Entry 9D4U (electron microscopy, 3.55 A resolution); this record covers chains A and B of the 11 polymer chains in the assembly.

== Chain A ==
Name: Proteasome subunit alpha type-1
Source organism: Saccharomyces cerevisiae
UniProt: P21243 (PSA1_YEAST); residues 1-252 here = UniProt positions 1-252
Chain sequence (252 residues; numbered 1 to 252; the number before each row is that of its first residue):
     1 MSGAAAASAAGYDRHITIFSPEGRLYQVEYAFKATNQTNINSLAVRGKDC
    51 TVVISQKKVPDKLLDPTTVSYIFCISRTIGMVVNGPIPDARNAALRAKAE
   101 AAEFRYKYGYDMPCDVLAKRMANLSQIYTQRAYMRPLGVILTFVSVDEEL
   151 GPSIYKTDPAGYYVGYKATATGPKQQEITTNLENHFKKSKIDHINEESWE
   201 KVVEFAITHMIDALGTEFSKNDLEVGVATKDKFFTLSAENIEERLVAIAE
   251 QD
Not modelled in the structure: 1-10

== Chain B ==
Name: Proteasome subunit alpha type-2
Source organism: Saccharomyces cerevisiae
UniProt: P23639 (PSA2_YEAST); residues 1-250 here = UniProt positions 1-250
Chain sequence (250 residues; numbered 1 to 250; the number before each row is that of its first residue):
     1 MTDRYSFSLTTFSPSGKLGQIDYALTAVKQGVTSLGIKATNGVVIATEKK
    51 SSSPLAMSETLSKVSLLTPDIGAVYSGMGPDYRVLVDKSRKVAHTSYKRI
   101 YGEYPPTKLLVSEVAKIMQEATQSGGVRPFGVSLLIAGHDEFNGFSLYQV
   151 DPSGSYFPWKATAIGKGSVAAKTFLEKRWNDELELEDAIHIALLTLKESV
   201 EGEFNGDTIELAIIGDENPDLLGYTGIPTDKGPRFRKLTSQEINDRLEAL
Not modelled in the structure: 1-7

== Interface between chain A and chain B ==
Contacting residue pairs (52):
  Thr17(A) - Arg128(B)
  Ile18(A) - Gln20(B)
  Phe19(A) - Gln20(B)  hydrogen bond (backbone-side chain)
  Phe19(A) - Tyr23(B)
  Phe19(A) - Ala24(B)  hydrophobic
  Phe19(A) - Met78(B)  hydrophobic
  Phe19(A) - Arg128(B)
  Phe19(A) - Pro129(B)
  Ser20(A) - Tyr23(B)
  Pro21(A) - Tyr23(B)
  Glu22(A) - Gln30(B)  hydrogen bond (backbone-side chain)
  Gly23(A) - Tyr23(B)
  Leu25(A) - Arg128(B)
  Asp115(A) - Leu61(B)
  Lys119(A) - Asp87(B)  salt bridge
  Ala122(A) - Arg83(B)
  Asn123(A) - Arg83(B)  hydrogen bond
  Asn123(A) - Val84(B)
  Gln126(A) - Pro80(B)
  Gln126(A) - Asp81(B)  hydrogen bond
  Thr129(A) - Arg128(B)  hydrogen bond (backbone-side chain)
  Gln130(A) - Asp81(B)  hydrogen bond
  Gln130(A) - Val127(B)
  Gln130(A) - Arg128(B)
  Gln130(A) - Phe130(B)
  Arg131(A) - Gly126(B)
  Arg131(A) - Val127(B)
  Ala132(A) - Gly126(B)  hydrogen bond (backbone-backbone)
  Tyr133(A) - Gly126(B)
  Tyr155(A) - Thr60(B)
  Ala160(A) - Pro80(B)
  Gly161(A) - Pro80(B)
  Gly161(A) - Arg83(B)  hydrogen bond (backbone-side chain)
  Tyr162(A) - Ser51(B)
  Tyr163(A) - Leu61(B)
  Tyr163(A) - Arg83(B)
  Val164(A) - Ser51(B)
  Val164(A) - Met57(B)
  Gly165(A) - Ala56(B)
  Gly165(A) - Met57(B)  hydrogen bond (backbone-backbone)
  Tyr166(A) - Ser52(B)  hydrogen bond
  Tyr166(A) - Leu55(B)
  Tyr166(A) - Ala56(B)  hydrophobic
  Lys167(A) - Pro54(B)
  Lys167(A) - Leu55(B)  hydrogen bond (backbone-backbone)
  Lys167(A) - Met57(B)
  Ala168(A) - Leu55(B)
  Thr179(A) - Leu55(B)
  Glu183(A) - Ser53(B)  hydrogen bond
  Glu183(A) - Pro54(B)
  Glu183(A) - Leu55(B)
  Phe186(A) - Leu55(B)  hydrophobic
Also at the interface, not in a pair above, chain A (33 interface residues in all): Asp13, Leu182
Also at the interface, not in a pair above, chain B (29 interface residues in all): Ser8, Leu9, Thr26, Ala27, Gly131

== Overview ==
33 residues of chain A face 29 of chain B across their interface; the contacts include 12 hydrogen bonds and 1
salt bridge. Among the polar pairs are Lys119(A)-Asp87(B), Phe19(A)-Gln20(B) and Glu22(A)-Gln30(B).
Here chain A is Proteasome subunit alpha type-1 and chain B is Proteasome subunit alpha type-2, both from
Saccharomyces cerevisiae. Entry 9D4U (Core particle assembly intermediate Capless 13S purified from
Saccharomyces cerevisiae) was determined by electron microscopy.
